PDB entry 9CEV | electron microscopy, 3.26 A resolution | chains P and W of the 4 polymer chains in the assembly

[Chain P]
Protein: Maltose/maltodextrin-binding periplasmic protein, Spizellomyces punctatus Fanzor 1
Source organism: Escherichia coli K-12
Reference sequence: chimeric construct of P0AEX9, A0A0L0H5U9: residues -375 to -10 from P0AEX9 (MALE_ECOLI) positions 27-392 (UniProt number = residue number + 402); residues 2-638 from A0A0L0H5U9 positions 2-638 (same numbers)
Amino-acid sequence (1032 residues; each row starts with the number of its first residue; numbers below 1 keep their minus sign (Met-393 is residue -393)):
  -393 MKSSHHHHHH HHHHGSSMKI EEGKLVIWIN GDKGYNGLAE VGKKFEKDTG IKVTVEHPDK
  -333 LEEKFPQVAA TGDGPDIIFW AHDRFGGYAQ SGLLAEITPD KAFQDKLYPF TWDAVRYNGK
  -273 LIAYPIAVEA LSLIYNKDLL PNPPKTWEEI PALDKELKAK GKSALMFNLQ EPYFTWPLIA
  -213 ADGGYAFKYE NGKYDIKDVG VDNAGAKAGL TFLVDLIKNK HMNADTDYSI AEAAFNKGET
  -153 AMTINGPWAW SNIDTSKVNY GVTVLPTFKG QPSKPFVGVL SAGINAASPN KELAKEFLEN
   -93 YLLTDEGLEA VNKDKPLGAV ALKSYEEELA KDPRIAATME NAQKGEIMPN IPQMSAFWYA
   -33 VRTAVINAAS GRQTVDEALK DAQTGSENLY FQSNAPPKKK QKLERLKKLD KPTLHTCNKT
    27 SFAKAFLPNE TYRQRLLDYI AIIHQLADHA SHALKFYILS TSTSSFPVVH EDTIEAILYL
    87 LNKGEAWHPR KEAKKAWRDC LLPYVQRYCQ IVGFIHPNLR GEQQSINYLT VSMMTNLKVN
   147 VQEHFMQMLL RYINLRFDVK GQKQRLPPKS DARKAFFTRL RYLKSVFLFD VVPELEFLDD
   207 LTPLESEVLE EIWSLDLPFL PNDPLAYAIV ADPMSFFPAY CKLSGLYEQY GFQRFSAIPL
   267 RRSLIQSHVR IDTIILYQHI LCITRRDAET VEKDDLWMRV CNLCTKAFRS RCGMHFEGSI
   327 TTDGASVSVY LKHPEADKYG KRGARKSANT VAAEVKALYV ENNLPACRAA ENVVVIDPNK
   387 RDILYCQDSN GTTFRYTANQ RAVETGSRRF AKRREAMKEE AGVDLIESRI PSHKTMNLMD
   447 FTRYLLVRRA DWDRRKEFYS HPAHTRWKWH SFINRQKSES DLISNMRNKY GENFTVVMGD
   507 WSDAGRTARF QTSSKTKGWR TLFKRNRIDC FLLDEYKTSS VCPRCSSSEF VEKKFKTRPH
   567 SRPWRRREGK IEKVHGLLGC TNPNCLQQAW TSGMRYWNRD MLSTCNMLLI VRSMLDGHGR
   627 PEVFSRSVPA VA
Unresolved in the structure: -393 to 17, 346-361, 634-638
Construct notes: expression tag (-393 to -376); linker (-9 to 1)
Metal / ion sites: Mg2+ site 1: Asp383, Glu541; Mg2+ site 2: Asp383, Asn385, Asp606; Zn2+: Cys548, Cys551, Cys586, Cys591
From the paper describing this entry:
  - mutagenesis - D606N: increased catalytic activity

[Chain W]
Molecule: 96-nt RNA strand
Source organism: Spizellomyces punctatus
Sequence (96 nucleotides; each row starts with the number of its first residue):
     1 GUUUUCCGAG CCGGUUGUCG CGCGGUUCAA UCCCUGGUGC GGGUGCUAGU GCCAAUACCC
    61 ACCGGCUCCG CACUAUCUAU AGGUUAUGAA AUCAAA
Unresolved in the structure: 1-4, 51-60, 96

[How chain P and chain W interact]
Residue-residue contacts - 135 pairs, chain P then chain W:
  His21(P) - U76(W)  base contact
  Thr22(P) - U76(W)  hydrogen bond to the phosphate
  Cys23(P) - U76(W)  hydrogen bond to the sugar
  Cys23(P) - C77(W)  hydrogen bond to the sugar
  Asn24(P) - A75(W)  base contact
  Lys25(P) - U35(W)  base contact
  Lys25(P) - U78(W)  salt bridge to the phosphate
  Ser27(P) - U35(W)  hydrogen bond to the phosphate
  Lys30(P) - C34(W)  hydrogen bond to the phosphate
  Lys30(P) - U35(W)  salt bridge to the phosphate
  Ser138(P) - A79(W)  sugar contact
  Asn142(P) - A79(W)  hydrogen bond to the sugar
  Asn142(P) - U80(W)  hydrogen bond to the sugar
  Asn146(P) - A81(W)  sugar contact
  His150(P) - A81(W)  hydrogen bond to the sugar
  His150(P) - G82(W)  hydrogen bond to the sugar
  Gln153(P) - G82(W)  hydrogen bond to the sugar
  Met154(P) - G82(W)  sugar contact
  Arg157(P) - G83(W)  salt bridge to the phosphate
  Gln259(P) - G83(W)  phosphate contact
  Phe261(P) - G82(W)  phosphate contact
  Ser262(P) - A81(W)  hydrogen bond to the phosphate
  Ser262(P) - G82(W)  hydrogen bond to the phosphate
  Pro265(P) - U80(W)  phosphate contact
  Pro265(P) - A81(W)  phosphate contact
  Leu266(P) - U80(W)  phosphate contact
  Leu266(P) - A81(W)  hydrogen bond to the phosphate
  Arg267(P) - A79(W)  hydrogen bond to the sugar
  Arg267(P) - U80(W)  phosphate contact
  Arg268(P) - A81(W)  salt bridge to the phosphate
  Ser273(P) - A79(W)  phosphate contact
  His274(P) - U78(W)  phosphate contact
  His274(P) - A79(W)  phosphate contact
  Lys312(P) - U35(W)  base contact
  Lys312(P) - G36(W)  hydrogen bond to the base
  Lys312(P) - G37(W)  hydrogen bond to the base
  Ala313(P) - U35(W)  base contact
  Arg315(P) - C71(W)  hydrogen bond to the sugar
  Arg317(P) - U74(W)  base contact
  Arg317(P) - A75(W)  salt bridge to the phosphate
  Arg317(P) - U76(W)  salt bridge to the phosphate
  Thr327(P) - U78(W)  sugar contact
  Ser334(P) - C77(W)  sugar contact
  Ser334(P) - U78(W)  sugar contact
  Tyr336(P) - C77(W)  hydrogen bond to the sugar
  Tyr336(P) - U78(W)  hydrogen bond to the sugar
  Arg387(P) - C7(W)  base contact
  Arg387(P) - G20(W)  hydrogen bond to the sugar
  Gln393(P) - G17(W)  base contact
  Arg401(P) - G10(W)  salt bridge to the phosphate
  Thr403(P) - G8(W)  phosphate contact
  Thr403(P) - A9(W)  hydrogen bond to the phosphate
  Asn405(P) - C7(W)  base contact
  Asn405(P) - G8(W)  sugar contact
  Gln406(P) - G8(W)  sugar contact
  Val409(P) - G8(W)  sugar contact
  Arg414(P) - C7(W)  hydrogen bond to the base
  Arg415(P) - A30(W)  sugar contact
  Arg415(P) - U31(W)  sugar contact
  Arg415(P) - C32(W)  salt bridge to the phosphate
  Lys418(P) - C6(W)  salt bridge to the phosphate
  Lys418(P) - C7(W)  salt bridge to the phosphate
  Arg419(P) - U31(W)  sugar contact
  Arg419(P) - C32(W)  salt bridge to the phosphate
  Glu421(P) - A86(W)  hydrogen bond to the sugar
  Glu421(P) - U87(W)  sugar contact
  Asp430(P) - G88(W)  hydrogen bond to the sugar
  Leu431(P) - A89(W)  phosphate contact
  Ser434(P) - G88(W)  hydrogen bond to the base
  Ser434(P) - A89(W)  sugar contact
  Arg435(P) - G88(W)  sugar contact
  Arg435(P) - A89(W)  salt bridge to the phosphate
  Arg435(P) - A90(W)  salt bridge to the phosphate
  Arg472(P) - C33(W)  salt bridge to the phosphate
  Trp475(P) - U35(W)  hydrogen bond to the phosphate
  His476(P) - C33(W)  salt bridge to the phosphate
  His476(P) - C34(W)  salt bridge to the phosphate
  Phe478(P) - C77(W)  phosphate contact
  Ile479(P) - C34(W)  base contact
  Ile479(P) - U35(W)  sugar contact
  Asn480(P) - C34(W)  hydrogen bond to the base
  Gln482(P) - U35(W)  hydrogen bond to the sugar
  Gln482(P) - G36(W)  sugar contact
  Gln482(P) - A75(W)  base contact
  Lys483(P) - G36(W)  phosphate contact
  Lys483(P) - G37(W)  salt bridge to the phosphate
  Ser486(P) - G36(W)  hydrogen bond to the sugar
  Gly511(P) - G82(W)  base contact
  Arg512(P) - G83(W)  sugar contact
  Thr513(P) - G83(W)  hydrogen bond to the sugar
  Thr513(P) - U84(W)  hydrogen bond to the sugar
  Ala514(P) - U84(W)  sugar contact
  Arg515(P) - U84(W)  salt bridge to the phosphate
  Arg515(P) - U85(W)  phosphate contact
  Phe516(P) - U84(W)  phosphate contact
  Phe516(P) - U85(W)  hydrogen bond to the phosphate
  Gln517(P) - U84(W)  hydrogen bond to the sugar
  Thr518(P) - U84(W)  sugar contact
  Ser519(P) - G83(W)  base contact
  Ser519(P) - U84(W)  sugar contact
  Arg531(P) - U74(W)  sugar contact
  Arg531(P) - A75(W)  hydrogen bond to the phosphate
  Arg531(P) - U76(W)  salt bridge to the phosphate
  Arg550(P) - G17(W)  hydrogen bond to the base
  Lys562(P) - C19(W)  hydrogen bond to the base
  Arg564(P) - C19(W)  hydrogen bond to the base
  Arg564(P) - G20(W)  hydrogen bond to the phosphate
  Arg564(P) - C21(W)  sugar contact
  His566(P) - G22(W)  base contact
  Ser567(P) - G20(W)  hydrogen bond to the base
  Ser567(P) - G22(W)  hydrogen bond to the base
  Arg568(P) - G20(W)  hydrogen bond to the base
  Pro569(P) - U5(W)  sugar contact
  Pro569(P) - C6(W)  base contact
  Trp570(P) - U5(W)  stacking on the base
  Trp570(P) - C6(W)  base contact
  Trp570(P) - A86(W)  phosphate contact
  Arg572(P) - G22(W)  hydrogen bond to the base
  Arg573(P) - U5(W)  salt bridge to the phosphate
  Val580(P) - C19(W)  sugar contact
  Gly582(P) - G20(W)  hydrogen bond to the phosphate
  Leu583(P) - U18(W)  sugar contact
  Leu583(P) - C19(W)  sugar contact
  Trp596(P) - U16(W)  stacking on the base
  Ser598(P) - U16(W)  hydrogen bond to the base
  Met600(P) - U16(W)  base contact
  Arg601(P) - U16(W)  hydrogen bond to the sugar
  Arg601(P) - G17(W)  salt bridge to the phosphate
  Tyr602(P) - U16(W)  base contact
  Tyr602(P) - U18(W)  sugar contact
  Trp603(P) - G17(W)  base contact
  Trp603(P) - U18(W)  sugar contact
  Asn604(P) - C19(W)  sugar contact
  Met607(P) - G17(W)  hydrogen bond to the sugar
  Cys611(P) - G17(W)  base contact
Other interface residues (no listed pair), chain P (91 interface residues in all): Thr26, Cys318, Lys474, Gln593
Other interface residues (no listed pair), chain W (40 interface residues in all): A72

[In short]
91 residues of chain P face 40 of chain W across their interface; the contacts include 46 hydrogen bonds, 21
salt bridges and 2 aromatic stacking contacts. Polar pairs include Lys312(P)-G36(W), Lys312(P)-G37(W) and
Arg414(P)-C7(W). Asp383(P) and Glu541(P) form the Mg2+ site 1. From the paper: D606N of chain P increases
catalytic activity.
Here chain P is Maltose/maltodextrin-binding periplasmic protein, Spizellomyces punctatus Fanzor 1
(Escherichia coli K-12) and chain W is a 96-nt RNA strand (Spizellomyces punctatus). Entry 9CEV (Spizellomyces
punctatus Fanzor (SpuFz) State 2) was determined by electron microscopy together with 9CER, 9CES, 9CET, 9CEU,
9CEW, 9CEX and 6 further entries from the same study.
